PDB entry 9B65 | electron microscopy, 3.03 A resolution | chains B and C of the 5 polymer chains in the assembly

# Chain B
Name: Guanine nucleotide-binding protein G(I)/G(S)/G(T) subunit beta-1
Source organism: Homo sapiens
Reference sequence: P62873 (GBB1_HUMAN); residue numbers follow UniProt; this construct covers 2-340
Sequence (344 residues; row label = number of the first residue in the row; numbers below 1 keep their minus sign (Pro-3 is residue -3)):
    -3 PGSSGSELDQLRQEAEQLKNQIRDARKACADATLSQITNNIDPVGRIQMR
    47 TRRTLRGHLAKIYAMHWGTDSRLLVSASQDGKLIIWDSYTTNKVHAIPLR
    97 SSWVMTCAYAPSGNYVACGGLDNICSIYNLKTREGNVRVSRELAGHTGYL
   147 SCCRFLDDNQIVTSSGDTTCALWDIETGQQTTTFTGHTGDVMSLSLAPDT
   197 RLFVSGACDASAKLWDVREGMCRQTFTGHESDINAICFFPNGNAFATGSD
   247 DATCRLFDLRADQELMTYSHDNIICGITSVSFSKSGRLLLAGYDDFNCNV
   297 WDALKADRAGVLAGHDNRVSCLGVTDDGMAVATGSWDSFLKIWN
Unresolved in the structure: -3 to 2
Differences from the reference sequence: expression tag (-3 to 1)
UniProt features mapped onto this chain:
  - modified residue: Ser2 (N-acetylserine), His266 (Phosphohistidine)
  - natural variant: Leu30 (L30F: In MRD42; uncertain significance), Arg52 (R52G: In MRD42), Gly64 (G64V: In MRD42), Asp76 (D76E: In MRD42; D76G: In MRD42), Gly77 (G77S: In MRD42), Lys78 (K78R: In MRD42), Ile80 (I80N: In MRD42; I80T: In MRD42), His91 (H91R: In MRD42; uncertain significance), Ala92 (A92T: In MRD42), Pro94 (P94S: In MRD42), Leu95 (L95P: In MRD42), Arg96 (R96L: In MRD42), 5 further natural variant entries in UniProt

# Chain C
Name: Guanine nucleotide-binding protein G(I)/G(S)/G(O) subunit gamma-2
Source organism: Homo sapiens
Reference sequence: P59768 (GBG2_HUMAN); residue numbers follow UniProt; this construct covers 1-71
Sequence (71 residues; row label = number of the first residue in the row):
     1 MASNNTASIAQARKLVEQLKMEANIDRIKVSKAAADLMAYCEAHAKEDPL
    51 LTPVPASENPFREKKFFCAIL
Unresolved in the structure: 1-6, 64-71
UniProt features mapped onto this chain:
  - modified residue: Ala2 (N-acetylalanine), Cys68 (Cysteine methyl ester)
  - lipidation: Cys68 (S-geranylgeranyl cysteine)

# Interface between chain B and chain C
Residue-residue contacts (80; chain B residue first):
  Gln6(B) - Ile9(C)
  Gln6(B) - Ala12(C)
  Glu10(B) - Val16(C)
  Ala11(B) - Val16(C)  hydrophobic
  Ala11(B) - Leu19(C)
  Leu14(B) - Leu19(C)  hydrophobic
  Leu14(B) - Lys20(C)
  Lys15(B) - Leu19(C)
  Ile18(B) - Leu19(C)  hydrophobic
  Ile18(B) - Glu22(C)
  Ile18(B) - Ala23(C)  hydrophobic
  Ala21(B) - Arg27(C)
  Cys25(B) - Lys29(C)
  Cys25(B) - Val30(C)  hydrogen bond (backbone-backbone)
  Ala26(B) - Val30(C)  hydrophobic
  Asp27(B) - Lys29(C)
  Asp27(B) - Ser31(C)  hydrogen bond
  Ala28(B) - Val30(C)
  Ala28(B) - Ser31(C)
  Leu30(B) - Ala34(C)  hydrophobic
  Ile33(B) - Ala34(C)  hydrophobic
  Ile33(B) - Ala35(C)
  Ile33(B) - Met38(C)  hydrophobic
  Thr34(B) - Met38(C)  hydrogen bond
  Ile37(B) - Met38(C)  hydrophobic
  Val40(B) - Leu51(C)  hydrophobic
  Met45(B) - Leu50(C)  hydrophobic
  Arg48(B) - Asn59(C)
  Arg48(B) - Phe61(C)
  Arg49(B) - Pro60(C)
  Arg49(B) - Phe61(C)  hydrogen bond (side chain-backbone)
  Ser84(B) - Phe61(C)
  Tyr85(B) - Pro60(C)
  Tyr85(B) - Phe61(C)  hydrophobic
  Met217(B) - Met21(C)  hydrophobic
  Cys218(B) - Gln18(C)  hydrogen bond (backbone-side chain)
  Cys218(B) - Glu22(C)  hydrogen bond
  Arg219(B) - Glu22(C)
  Gln220(B) - Glu22(C)
  Gln220(B) - Ile25(C)
  Thr221(B) - Glu22(C)  hydrogen bond
  Phe235(B) - Leu37(C)  hydrophobic
  Phe235(B) - Tyr40(C)  hydrophobic
  Phe235(B) - Cys41(C)  hydrophobic
  Pro236(B) - Tyr40(C)
  Asp254(B) - Ala33(C)
  Arg256(B) - Asp26(C)
  Arg256(B) - Arg27(C)
  Arg256(B) - Ile28(C)  hydrogen bond (backbone-backbone)
  Arg256(B) - Asp36(C)  salt bridge
  Ala257(B) - Arg27(C)
  Ala257(B) - Ile28(C)
  Asp258(B) - Arg27(C)  salt bridge
  Gln259(B) - Val30(C)
  Leu261(B) - Val30(C)  hydrophobic
  Leu261(B) - Leu37(C)  hydrophobic
  Lys280(B) - Glu47(C)
  Lys280(B) - Asp48(C)
  Ser281(B) - Tyr40(C)
  Ser281(B) - Cys41(C)  hydrogen bond (backbone-side chain)
  Ser281(B) - His44(C)
  Ser281(B) - Asp48(C)  hydrogen bond
  Gly282(B) - Cys41(C)  hydrogen bond (backbone-side chain)
  Arg283(B) - Cys41(C)
  Arg283(B) - Glu42(C)  salt bridge
  Arg283(B) - Leu51(C)
  Leu284(B) - Leu51(C)  hydrophobic
  Leu300(B) - Cys41(C)  hydrophobic
  Asp323(B) - Pro49(C)
  Gly324(B) - Pro49(C)
  Gly324(B) - Leu50(C)
  Met325(B) - Pro49(C)  hydrophobic
  Met325(B) - Leu50(C)
  Met325(B) - Pro60(C)
  Ala326(B) - Phe61(C)  hydrophobic
  Val327(B) - Leu50(C)  hydrophobic
  Ile338(B) - Phe61(C)  hydrophobic
  Asn340(B) - Leu50(C)
  Asn340(B) - Asn59(C)
  Asn340(B) - Phe61(C)
Also at the interface, not in a pair above, chain B (59 interface residues in all): Leu7, Gln17, Arg22, Thr29, Ile43, Trp63, Lys209, Asn237, Ala240, Leu252, Ser279, Val320
Also at the interface, not in a pair above, chain C (37 interface residues in all): Ala45, Glu58, Glu63

# Overview
59 residues of chain B face 37 of chain C across their interface, with 11 hydrogen bonds and 3 salt bridges.
Among the polar pairs are Arg256(B)-Asp36(C), Asp258(B)-Arg27(C) and Arg283(B)-Glu42(C).
Here chain B is Guanine nucleotide-binding protein G(I)/G(S)/G(T) subunit beta-1 and chain C is Guanine
nucleotide-binding protein G(I)/G(S)/G(O) subunit gamma-2, both from Homo sapiens. Entry 9B65 (Biased agonist
bound CB1-Gi structure) was determined by electron microscopy, deposited together with 9B54.
